PDB entry 8DR6 | electron microscopy, 2.39 A resolution | chains A and J of the 11 polymer chains in the assembly

# Chain A
Name: Replication factor C subunit 1
Organism: Saccharomyces cerevisiae
Reference sequence: P38630 (RFC1_YEAST); numbering as in UniProt (aligned over 1-861)
Amino-acid sequence (918 residues; numbered 1 to 918; the number before each row is that of its first residue):
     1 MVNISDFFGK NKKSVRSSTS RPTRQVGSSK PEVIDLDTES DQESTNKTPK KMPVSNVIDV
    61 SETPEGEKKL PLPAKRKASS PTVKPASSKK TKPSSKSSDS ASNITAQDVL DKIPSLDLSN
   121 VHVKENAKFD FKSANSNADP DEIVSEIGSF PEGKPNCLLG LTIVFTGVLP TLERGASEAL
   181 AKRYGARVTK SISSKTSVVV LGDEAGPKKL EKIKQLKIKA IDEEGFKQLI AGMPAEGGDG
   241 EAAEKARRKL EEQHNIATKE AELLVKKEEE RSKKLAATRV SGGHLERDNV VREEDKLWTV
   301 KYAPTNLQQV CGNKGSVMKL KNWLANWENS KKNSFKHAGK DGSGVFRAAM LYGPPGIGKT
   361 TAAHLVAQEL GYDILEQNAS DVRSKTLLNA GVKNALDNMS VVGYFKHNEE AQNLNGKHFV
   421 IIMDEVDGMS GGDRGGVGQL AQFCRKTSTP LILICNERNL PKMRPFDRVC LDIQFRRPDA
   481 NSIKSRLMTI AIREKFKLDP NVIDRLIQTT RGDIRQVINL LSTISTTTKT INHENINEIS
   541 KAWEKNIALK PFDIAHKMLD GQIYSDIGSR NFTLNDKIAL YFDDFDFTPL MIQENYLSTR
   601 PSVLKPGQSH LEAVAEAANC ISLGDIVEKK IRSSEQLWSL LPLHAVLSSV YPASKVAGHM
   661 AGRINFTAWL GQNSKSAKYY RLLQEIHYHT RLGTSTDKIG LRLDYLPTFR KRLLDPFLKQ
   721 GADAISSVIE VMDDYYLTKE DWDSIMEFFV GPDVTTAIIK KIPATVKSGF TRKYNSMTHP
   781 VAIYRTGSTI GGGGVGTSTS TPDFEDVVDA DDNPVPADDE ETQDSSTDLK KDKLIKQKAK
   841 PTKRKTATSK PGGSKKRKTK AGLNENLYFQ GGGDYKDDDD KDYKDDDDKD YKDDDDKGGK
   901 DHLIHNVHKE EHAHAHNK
Disordered / not traced: 1-288, 408-412, 787-918
Differences from the reference sequence: expression tag (862-918)
Bound ions: Mg2+: Thr360 (together with ATP-gamma-S)
Ligand contacts: ATP-gamma-S (AGS; phosphothiophosphoric acid-adenylate ester): Thr299, Tyr302, Ala303, Pro304, Gln309, Val310, Cys311, Pro355, Gly356, Ile357, Gly358, Lys359, Thr360, Thr361, Asn456, Ile514, Arg515, Ile518
Swiss-Prot annotation at these positions:
  - motif (Nuclear localization signal): Lys830 to Leu834, Lys855 to Lys860
  - binding site (ATP): Thr299, Cys311, Gly353 to Thr361, Asn456
  - modified residue: Thr38 (Phosphothreonine), Ser40 (Phosphoserine), Thr63 (Phosphothreonine)
  - mutagenesis: Asp427 (D427H: In cs mutant CDC44-2; causes cell cycle arrest), Gly436 (G436R: In cs mutant CDC44-3/4; causes cell cycle arrest), Gly512 (G512A: In cs mutant CDC44-9; no effect), Asp513 (D513N: In cs mutants CDC44-1/5/8 and CDC44-9; causes cell cycle arrest)
Reported in the primary citation:
  - binding site for the 32-nt DNA strand: Phe552, Phe587, Arg632, Gln636, Ile664, Phe666, Trp669, Leu670
  - binding site for the 13-nt DNA strand: His556, Ile664

# Chain J
Molecule: 18-nt DNA strand
Sequence (18 nucleotides; numbered 13 to 30; the number before each row is that of its first residue):
    13 CCCCCCGGCC CCCCCGGC

# Chain A / chain J interface
Residue-residue contacts (10):
  Arg434(A) - DC23(J)  base contact
  Arg434(A) - DC24(J)  hydrogen bond to the sugar
  Arg434(A) - DC25(J)  sugar contact
  Phe582(A) - DG29(J)  stacking on the base
  Arg632(A) - DG28(J)  base contact
  Gln636(A) - DG28(J)  base contact
  Trp638(A) - DG28(J)  stacking on the base
  Trp638(A) - DG29(J)  sugar contact
  Leu641(A) - DG29(J)  sugar contact
  Pro642(A) - DG29(J)  phosphate contact
Interface residues without a listed pair, chain A (10 interface residues in all): Gly432, Phe585, Ser639
Interface residues without a listed pair, chain J (6 interface residues in all): DC30

# In short
10 residues of chain A and 6 residues of chain J are in contact, with 1 hydrogen bond and 2 aromatic stacking
contacts. The hydrogen-bonded pair is Arg434(A)-DC24(J). From the paper: a binding site for the 32-nt DNA
strand at Phe552(A), Phe587(A) and Arg632(A) among others; a binding site for the 13-nt DNA strand at
His556(A) and Ile664(A).
Here chain A is Replication factor C subunit 1 (Saccharomyces cerevisiae) and chain J is an 18-nt DNA strand.
Entry 8DR6 (Closed state of RFC:PCNA bound to a nicked dsDNA) was determined by electron microscopy (same
publication as 8DQW, 8DQX, 8DQZ, 8DR0, 8DR1, 8DR3 and 3 further entries).
